PDB entry 7ST9 | electron microscopy, 2.20 A resolution | chains F and H of the 10 polymer chains in the assembly

== Chain F ==
Molecule: DNA damage checkpoint control protein RAD17
Source organism: Saccharomyces cerevisiae (strain ATCC 204508 / S288c)
Reference sequence: P48581 (RAD17_YEAST); residues 1-401 here = UniProt positions 1-401
Sequence (401 residues; row label = number of the first residue in the row):
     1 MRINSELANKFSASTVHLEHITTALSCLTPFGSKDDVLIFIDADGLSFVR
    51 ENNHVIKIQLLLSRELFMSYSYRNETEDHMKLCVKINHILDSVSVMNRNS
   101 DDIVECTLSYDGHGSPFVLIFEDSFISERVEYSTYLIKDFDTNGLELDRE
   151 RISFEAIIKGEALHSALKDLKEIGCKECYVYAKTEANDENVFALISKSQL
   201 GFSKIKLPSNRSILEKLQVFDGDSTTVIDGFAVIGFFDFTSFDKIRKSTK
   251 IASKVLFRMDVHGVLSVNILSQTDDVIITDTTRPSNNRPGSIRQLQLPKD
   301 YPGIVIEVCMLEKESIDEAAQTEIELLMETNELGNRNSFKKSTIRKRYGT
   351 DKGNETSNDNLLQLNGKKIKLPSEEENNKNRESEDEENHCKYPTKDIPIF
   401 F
Unresolved in the structure: 1-6, 272-301, 330-401

== Chain H ==
Molecule: DNA damage checkpoint control protein MEC3
Source organism: Saccharomyces cerevisiae (strain ATCC 204508 / S288c)
Reference sequence: Q02574 (MEC3_YEAST); numbering as in UniProt (aligned over 1-474)
Sequence (474 residues; row label = number of the first residue in the row):
     1 MKLKLIVNGCEAPDDYKLLRTTINTVASLRKTAILRFNSERLTIISTPKS
    51 SLNSSNNGTILRGDTGQLWCTIPHDVFRLYTVISARELNTITMECNCDSL
   101 LSVFKRYDRVMNQGSSSNMTIKLQSMPEWNTNNGTLSGGTAGGVDTTSKP
   151 NPICALGITFEEIVHTSGPNDAIVMNGGVDEHNGLPTTVGTGNLLASNKV
   201 IMHSFKVPVKLLFRAQDTRIQEPMINYIQLMMYKLPPISGEFGSAFHGFI
   251 RRVERYSNVNHIHLMGVKKKEHGNEGDDVELKIIVNELDWHLEICWNGPL
   301 DSVIQRQEGLTDNPSQNQHIDTDGRQEEGSLPIIEADKPMSSLYTNTRDR
   351 EMEENIRYDEDLLRIEDSSIADTRGNIYTADTSGDTEFNDISVMVEKAEQ
   401 ESSSTHEVIIRCKDWKVCSKLYAAFEEVVLAISHDESCVFHCSLDRGSLE
   451 DSEDVEKPRERGQIIYYIARSKGL
Unresolved in the structure: 130-150, 164-200, 270-276, 305-389, 449-456

== How chain F and chain H interact ==
Residue-residue contacts (34; chain F residue first):
  His88(F) - Asp289(H)  salt bridge
  Asp91(F) - Trp290(H)
  Ser92(F) - Trp290(H)  hydrogen bond
  Val95(F) - Arg255(H)
  Val95(F) - Tyr256(H)  hydrophobic
  Arg98(F) - Arg255(H)
  Asn99(F) - Arg255(H)
  Phe125(F) - Phe242(H)  hydrophobic
  Phe125(F) - Cys295(H)
  Phe125(F) - Trp296(H)
  Phe125(F) - Asn297(H)  hydrogen bond (backbone-backbone)
  Phe125(F) - Gly298(H)
  Ile126(F) - Ala245(H)
  Ile126(F) - Phe249(H)  hydrophobic
  Ile126(F) - Arg252(H)
  Ile126(F) - Ile294(H)  hydrophobic
  Ile126(F) - Cys295(H)
  Ile126(F) - Trp296(H)  hydrophobic
  Ser127(F) - Glu293(H)
  Ser127(F) - Ile294(H)
  Ser127(F) - Cys295(H)  hydrogen bond (backbone-backbone)
  Ser127(F) - Asn297(H)
  Glu128(F) - Arg252(H)  salt bridge
  Glu128(F) - Tyr256(H)  hydrogen bond
  Glu128(F) - Leu292(H)
  Glu128(F) - Glu293(H)
  Arg129(F) - His291(H)
  Arg129(F) - Leu292(H)
  Arg129(F) - Glu293(H)  hydrogen bond (backbone-backbone)
  Val130(F) - Trp290(H)
  Val130(F) - His291(H)
  Val130(F) - Leu292(H)  hydrophobic
  Glu131(F) - Trp290(H)
  Glu131(F) - His291(H)  hydrogen bond (backbone-backbone)
Also at the interface, not in a pair above, chain F (15 interface residues in all): Met96, Tyr132

== In short ==
15 residues of chain F face 16 of chain H across their interface, with 6 hydrogen bonds and 2 salt bridges.
Among the polar pairs are His88(F)-Asp289(H), Glu128(F)-Arg252(H) and Ser92(F)-Trp290(H).
Chain F is DNA damage checkpoint control protein RAD17 and chain H is DNA damage checkpoint control protein
MEC3, both from Saccharomyces cerevisiae (strain ATCC 204508 / S288c); the structure, Open state of
Rad24-RFC:9-1-1 bound to a 5' ss/dsDNA junction, was determined by electron microscopy (same publication as
7STE and 7STB).
